Entry 7XE1 (X-ray diffraction, 2.07 A resolution); this record covers chain A.

[Chain A]
Protein: Lysine-specific histone demethylase 1B
From: Homo sapiens
Notes: EC 1.14.99.66
UniProt: Q8NB78 (KDM1B_HUMAN); numbering as in UniProt (aligned over 30-822)
Amino-acid sequence (793 residues; each row starts with the number of its first residue):
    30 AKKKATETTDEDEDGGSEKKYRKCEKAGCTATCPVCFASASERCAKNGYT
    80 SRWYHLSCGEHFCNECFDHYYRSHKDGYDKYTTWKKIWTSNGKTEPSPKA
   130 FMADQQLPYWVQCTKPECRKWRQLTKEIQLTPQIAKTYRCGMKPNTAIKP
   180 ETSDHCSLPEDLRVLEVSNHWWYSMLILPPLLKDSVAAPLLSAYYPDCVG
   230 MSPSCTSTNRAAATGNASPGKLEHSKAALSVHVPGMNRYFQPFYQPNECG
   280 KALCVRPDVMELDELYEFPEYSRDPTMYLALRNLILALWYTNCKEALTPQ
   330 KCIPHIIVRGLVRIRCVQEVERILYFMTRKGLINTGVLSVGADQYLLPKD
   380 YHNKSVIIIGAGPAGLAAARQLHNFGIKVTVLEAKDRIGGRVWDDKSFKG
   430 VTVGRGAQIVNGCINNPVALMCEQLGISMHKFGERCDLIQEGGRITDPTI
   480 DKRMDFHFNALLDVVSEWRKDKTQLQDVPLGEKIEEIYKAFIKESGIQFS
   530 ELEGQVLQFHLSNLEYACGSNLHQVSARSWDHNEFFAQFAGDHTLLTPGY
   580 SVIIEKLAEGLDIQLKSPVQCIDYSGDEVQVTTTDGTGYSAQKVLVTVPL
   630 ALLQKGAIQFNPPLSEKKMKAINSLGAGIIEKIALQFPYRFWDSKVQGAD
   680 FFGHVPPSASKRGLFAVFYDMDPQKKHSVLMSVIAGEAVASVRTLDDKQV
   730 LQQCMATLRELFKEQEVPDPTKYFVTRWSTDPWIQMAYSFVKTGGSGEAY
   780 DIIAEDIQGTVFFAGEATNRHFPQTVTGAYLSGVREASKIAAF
Unresolved in the structure: 30-46, 176-179, 240-260
Ion coordination: Zn2+ site 1: Cys53, Cys58, His84, His90; Zn2+ site 2: Cys65, Cys73, Cys92, Cys95; Zn2+ site 3: Cys142, Cys147, Cys169, Cys185
Small-molecule neighbours:
  - 3-(4-bromophenyl)propanal / FAD: Ile388, Gly389, Ala390, Gly391, Pro392, Ala393, Gly394, Leu411, Glu412, Ala413, Lys414, Gly418, Gly419, Arg420, Val421, Arg434, Gly435, Ala436, Gln437, Ile438, Asn440, Tyr545, Tyr579, Ser596, Pro597, Val598, Thr626, Val627, Pro628, Leu631, Ile637, Ile659, Lys661, Trp757, Trp762, Ile763, Met765, Ala766, Tyr767, Gly794, Glu795, Gln803, Thr804, Val805, Thr806, Ala808
  - citrate anion (FLC): Tyr273, Cys278, Gly279, Phe564, Phe565, Ala566, His800
Curated features (UniProtKB/Swiss-Prot):
  - zinc finger: Asp133 to Val193 (CW-type)
  - region: Tyr273 to Asp292 (GLYR1-binding), Ile438 to Leu467 (Histone H3-binding), Phe487 to Arg498 (Histone H3-binding), Phe538 to His572 (Histone H3-binding), Phe564 to Ala566 (GLYR1-binding), Asn798 to Arg814 (GLYR1-binding)
  - binding site (Zn(2+)): Cys53, Cys58, Cys65, Cys73, His84, His90, Cys92, Cys95, Cys142, Cys147, Cys169, Cys185
  - binding site (FAD): Lys383 to Val439, Val598, Glu795, Gln803 to Val805
  - modified residue: Ser247 (Phosphoserine)
  - mutagenesis: Lys48 to Lys49 (Normal demethylase activity), Arg51 to Lys52 (Reduced demethylase activity), Cys53 (C53A: Loss of demethylase activity), Trp82 (W82A: Loss of demethylase activity), His84 (H84A: Loss of demethylase activity. Defective in the binding of FAD), His90 (H90A: Loss of demethylase activity. Defective in the binding of FAD), Arg101 (R101A: Reduced demethylase activity), His103 (H103D: No effect on DNA or nucleosome binding), Lys104 (K104E: No effect on DNA or nucleosome binding), Lys109 (K109E: No effect on DNA or nucleosome binding), Lys114 to Lys115 (Reduced demethylase activity), Lys114 (K114E: No effect on DNA or nucleosome binding), 21 further mutagenesis entries in UniProt

[Overview]
Chain A binds 3-(4-bromophenyl)propanal / FAD and citrate anion. The Zn2+ site 1 is built by Cys53, Cys58,
His84 and His90. Cys65, Cys73, Cys92 and Cys95 coordinate Zn2+ site 2. From UniProt: 12 Zn2+-binding residues,
7 FAD-binding residues and 46 mutagenesis sites.
Chain A is Lysine-specific histone demethylase 1B (Homo sapiens); the structure, Crystal structure of LSD2 in
complex with cis-4-Br-PCPA, was determined by X-ray diffraction (same publication as 7W3L, 7XE2 and 7XE3).
